Entry 8RSC (electron microscopy, 3.60 A resolution); this record covers chains A and B of the 6 polymer chains in the assembly.

# Chain A (and B)
Name: Transitional endoplasmic reticulum ATPase
Organism: Homo sapiens
Notes: EC 3.6.4.6; chain B of this document is another copy of the same molecule, construct and numbering; everything in this record applies to it too
UniProtKB: P55072 (TERA_HUMAN); numbering as in UniProt (aligned over 1-806)
Chain sequence (806 residues; row label = number of the first residue in the row):
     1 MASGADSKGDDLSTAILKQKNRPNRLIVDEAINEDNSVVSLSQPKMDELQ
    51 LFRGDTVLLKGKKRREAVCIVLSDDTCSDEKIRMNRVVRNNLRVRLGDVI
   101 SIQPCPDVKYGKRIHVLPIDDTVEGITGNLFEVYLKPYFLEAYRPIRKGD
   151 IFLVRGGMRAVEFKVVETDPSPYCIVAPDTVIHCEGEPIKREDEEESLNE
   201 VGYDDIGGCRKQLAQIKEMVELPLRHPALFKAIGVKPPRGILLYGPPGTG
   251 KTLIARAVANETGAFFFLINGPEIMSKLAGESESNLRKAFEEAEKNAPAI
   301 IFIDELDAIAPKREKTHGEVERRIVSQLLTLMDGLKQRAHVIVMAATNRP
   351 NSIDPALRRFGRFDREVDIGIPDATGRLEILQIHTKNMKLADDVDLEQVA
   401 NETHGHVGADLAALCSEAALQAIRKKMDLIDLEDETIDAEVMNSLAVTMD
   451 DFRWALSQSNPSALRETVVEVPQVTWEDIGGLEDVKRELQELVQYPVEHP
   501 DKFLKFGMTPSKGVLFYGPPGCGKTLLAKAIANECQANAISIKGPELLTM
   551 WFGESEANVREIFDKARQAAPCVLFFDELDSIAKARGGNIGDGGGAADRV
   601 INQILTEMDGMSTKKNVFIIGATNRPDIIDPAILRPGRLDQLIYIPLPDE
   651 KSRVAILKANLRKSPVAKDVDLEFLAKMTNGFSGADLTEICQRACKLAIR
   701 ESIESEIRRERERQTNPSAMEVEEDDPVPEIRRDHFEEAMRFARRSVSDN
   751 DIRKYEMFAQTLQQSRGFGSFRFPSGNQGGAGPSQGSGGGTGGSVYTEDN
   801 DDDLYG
Not modelled in the structure: 1-20, 767-806 (chain B: 1-20, 764-806)
Sequence notes: conflict Ala539 (Phe in P55072)
Small-molecule neighbours: ADP (adenosine-5'-diphosphate): Asp478, Ile479, Gly480, Pro519, Pro520, Gly521, Cys522, Gly523, Lys524, Thr525, Leu526, Ile656, Asn660, Gly684, Ala685, Thr688
Curated features (UniProtKB/Swiss-Prot):
  - region: Thr797 to Gly806 (Interaction with UBXN6)
  - motif: Asp802 to Gly806 (PIM motif)
  - binding site (ATP): Pro247 to Leu253, Asn348, His384, Gly521 to Leu526
  - modified residue: Ala2 (N-acetylalanine), Ser3 (Phosphoserine), Ser7 (Phosphoserine), Ser13 (Phosphoserine), Ser37 (Phosphoserine), Lys315 (N6,N6,N6-trimethyllysine), Thr436 (Phosphothreonine), Ser462 (Phosphoserine), Lys502 (N6-acetyllysine), Lys505 (N6-acetyllysine), Lys668 (N6-acetyllysine), Ser702 (Phosphoserine), Lys754 (N6-acetyllysine), Ser770 (Phosphoserine), Ser775 (Phosphoserine), Ser787 (Phosphoserine), Tyr805 (Phosphotyrosine)
  - cross-link (Glycyl lysine isopeptide (Lys-Gly)): Lys8 (interchain with G-Cter in SUMO2), Lys18 (interchain with G-Cter in SUMO2)
  - natural variant: Arg95 (R95G: In IBMPFD1), Gly97 (G97E: In CMT2Y), Ile126 (I126F: In IBMPFD1; uncertain significance), Arg155 (R155C: In IBMPFD1; R155H: In FTDALS6 and IBMPFD1; R155L: In IBMPFD1; R155P: In IBMPFD1; R155S: In IBMPFD1), Arg159 (R159G: In FTDALS6; R159H: In IBMPFD1), Ala160 (A160T: In IBMPFD1; uncertain significance), Glu185 (E185K: In CMT2Y), Arg191 (R191Q: In FTDALS6 and IBMPFD1), Leu198 (L198W: In IBMPFD1), Ala232 (A232E: In IBMPFD1), Ile254 (I254F: In IBMPFD1; uncertain significance), Ile369 (I369T: In IBMPFD1; uncertain significance), 2 further natural variant entries in UniProt
  - mutagenesis: Phe52 to Asp55 (Abolishes interaction with NPLOC4; when associated with A-110), Arg53 (R53A: Minor effect on affinity for ATP and ADP), Arg86 (R86A: Strongly increased affinity for ATP. Strongly reduced affinity for ADP), Tyr110 (Y110A: Abolishes interaction with NPLOC4; when associated with 52-A--A-55), Arg113 to His115 (Severely reduced binding to DERL1), Phe131 (F131R: Severely reduced binding to DERL1), Leu140 (L140D: Severely reduced binding to DERL1), Asp179 (D179R: No effect on binding to DERL1), His183 (H183W: Severely reduced binding to DERL1), Lys251 (K251Q: Impairs ERAD degradation of HMGCR and does not inhibit interaction with RHBDD1; when associated with Q-524), Glu305 (E305Q: Defect in ubiquitin-dependent protein degradation by the proteasome; when associated with Q-578), Lys312 (K312A: Does not affect methylation by VCPKMT), 8 further mutagenesis entries in UniProt

# How chain A and chain B interact
Pairs across the interface - 49 pairs, chain A then chain B:
  Pro272(A) - Ser326(B)
  Pro272(A) - Thr330(B)
  Glu273(A) - Thr330(B)
  Met275(A) - Ser326(B)
  Ser276(A) - Ser326(B)
  Ser276(A) - Gln327(B)
  Lys277(A) - Arg323(B)  hydrogen bond (backbone-side chain)
  Glu305(A) - Arg362(B)  salt bridge
  His317(A) - Arg322(B)
  Gly318(A) - Glu319(B)
  Val320(A) - Glu319(B)
  Glu321(A) - Glu319(B)
  Glu321(A) - Arg322(B)  salt bridge
  Ala409(A) - Phe360(B)  hydrophobic
  Asp410(A) - Phe360(B)
  Ser416(A) - Lys236(B)
  Ile423(A) - Leu222(B)  hydrophobic
  Arg424(A) - Glu218(B)  salt bridge
  Met442(A) - Leu229(B)  hydrophobic
  Met442(A) - Ile233(B)  hydrophobic
  Ser457(A) - Lys615(B)
  Arg465(A) - Arg560(B)
  Arg465(A) - Arg567(B)
  Arg465(A) - Glu607(B)  salt bridge
  Pro545(A) - Asn602(B)  hydrogen bond (backbone-side chain)
  Pro545(A) - Thr606(B)
  Leu548(A) - Asn602(B)
  Thr549(A) - Asn602(B)  hydrogen bond
  Phe552(A) - Asp598(B)
  Phe552(A) - Arg599(B)
  Glu578(A) - Arg635(B)  salt bridge
  Ala585(A) - Gly594(B)
  Ala585(A) - Gly595(B)  hydrogen bond (backbone-backbone)
  Gly587(A) - Gly594(B)
  Gln692(A) - Met508(B)
  Gln692(A) - Thr509(B)
  Cys695(A) - Met508(B)  hydrophobic
  Lys696(A) - Leu492(B)
  Lys696(A) - Gln641(B)
  Ile699(A) - Lys502(B)
  Ile699(A) - Phe503(B)
  Arg700(A) - Glu491(B)  salt bridge
  Ser702(A) - Lys502(B)  hydrogen bond
  Ile703(A) - His499(B)
  Ile703(A) - Lys502(B)
  Glu706(A) - Lys502(B)  salt bridge
  Val728(A) - Phe506(B)
  Ile731(A) - Phe506(B)  hydrophobic
  Arg744(A) - Gln763(B)
Also at the interface, not in a pair above, chain A (53 interface residues in all): Pro247, Gly248, Leu278, Ala308, Lys315, Glu402, Ala413, Leu420, Ile437, Arg453, Gln458, Pro461, Lys584, Arg586, Lys663, Ser664, Ala698
Also at the interface, not in a pair above, chain B (46 interface residues in all): Val235, Arg313, Glu314, His317, Arg359, Tyr495, Leu504, Gly507, Asp564, Gln603, Lys614, Arg638

# Summary
53 residues of chain A and 46 residues of chain B are in contact; the contacts include 5 hydrogen bonds and 7
salt bridges. Polar contacts include Glu305(A)-Arg362(B), Glu321(A)-Arg322(B) and Arg424(A)-Glu218(B). Chain A
binds ADP.
Chain A and chain B are both Transitional endoplasmic reticulum ATPase (Homo sapiens); the structure, p97
(VCP) mutant - F539A, was determined by electron microscopy (same publication as 8PQX, 8R0E, 8RS9 and 8RSB).
